6TVR - chains A and I of the 6 polymer chains in the assembly; structure by X-ray diffraction, 2.63 A resolution.

[Chain A (and I)]
Name: Hemagglutinin HA1
Organism: Influenza A virus (A/harbour seal/Germany/1/2014(H10N7))
Notes: chain I of this document is another copy of the same molecule, construct and numbering; everything in this record applies to it too
UniProtKB: A0A0A7HR51 (A0A0A7HR51_9INFA); residues 3-325 here correspond to UniProt positions 10-332 (UniProt number = residue number + 7)
Chain sequence (325 residues; each row starts with the number of its first residue):
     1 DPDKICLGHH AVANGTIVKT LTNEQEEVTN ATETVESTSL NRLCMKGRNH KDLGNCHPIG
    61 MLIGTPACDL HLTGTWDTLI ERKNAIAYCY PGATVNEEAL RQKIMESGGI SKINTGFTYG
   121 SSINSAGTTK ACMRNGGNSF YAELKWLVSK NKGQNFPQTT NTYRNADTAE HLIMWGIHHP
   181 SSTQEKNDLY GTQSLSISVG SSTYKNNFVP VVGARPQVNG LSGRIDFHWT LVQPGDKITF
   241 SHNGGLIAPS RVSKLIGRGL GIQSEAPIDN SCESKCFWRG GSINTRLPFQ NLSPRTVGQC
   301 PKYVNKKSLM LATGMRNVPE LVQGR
Not modelled in the structure: 322-325 (chain I: 213, 321-325)
Cystine bridges: C44-C272, C56-C68, C89-C132, C276-C300
Sequence notes: expression tag (1-2)
Metal / ion sites: Ca2+: E106 (together with N-acetylglucosamine) (shared with 1 residue of chain B; 1 residue of chain H)

[Chain A / chain I interface]
Residue-residue contacts - 14 pairs, chain A then chain I:
  H179(A) - K205(I)  hydrogen bond
  V211(A) - K205(I)
  V212(A) - S198(I)  hydrogen bond (backbone-side chain)
  G213(A) - S198(I)
  A214(A) - S241(I)
  R215(A) - G200(I)
  R215(A) - K205(I)
  P216(A) - G200(I)
  P216(A) - S201(I)
  P216(A) - K237(I)
  V218(A) - S202(I)
  R224(A) - S201(I)  hydrogen bond (side chain-backbone)
  R224(A) - S202(I)
  D226(A) - K205(I)  salt bridge
Also at the interface, not in a pair above, chain I (11 interface residues in all): N207, D236, I238, T239

[In short]
10 residues of chain A face 11 of chain I across their interface; the contacts include 3 hydrogen bonds and 1
salt bridge. Polar contacts include D226(A)-K205(I), H179(A)-K205(I) and V212(A)-S198(I).
Chain A and chain I are both Hemagglutinin HA1 (Influenza A virus (A/harbour seal/Germany/1/2014(H10N7))); the
structure, Crystal structure of the haemagglutinin mutant (Gln226Leu) from an H10N7 seal influenza virus
isolated in Germany, was determined by X-ray diffraction, deposited together with 6TJW, 6TJY, 6TVA, 6TVB,
6TVC, 6TVD and 9 further entries.
